PDB entry 7K5R | X-ray diffraction, 2.30 A resolution | chains P and A of the 3 polymer chains in the assembly

# Chain P
Molecule: 11-nt DNA strand
Sequence (11 nucleotides; numbered 1 to 11; the number before each row is that of its first residue):
     1 GCGATCACGT A

# Chain A
Molecule: DNA polymerase I
Source organism: Geobacillus stearothermophilus
Notes: EC 2.7.7.7
UniProtKB: E1C9K5 (E1C9K5_GEOSE); residues 297-876 here correspond to UniProt positions 1-580 (UniProt number = residue number - 296)
Amino-acid sequence (580 residues; row label = number of the first residue in the row):
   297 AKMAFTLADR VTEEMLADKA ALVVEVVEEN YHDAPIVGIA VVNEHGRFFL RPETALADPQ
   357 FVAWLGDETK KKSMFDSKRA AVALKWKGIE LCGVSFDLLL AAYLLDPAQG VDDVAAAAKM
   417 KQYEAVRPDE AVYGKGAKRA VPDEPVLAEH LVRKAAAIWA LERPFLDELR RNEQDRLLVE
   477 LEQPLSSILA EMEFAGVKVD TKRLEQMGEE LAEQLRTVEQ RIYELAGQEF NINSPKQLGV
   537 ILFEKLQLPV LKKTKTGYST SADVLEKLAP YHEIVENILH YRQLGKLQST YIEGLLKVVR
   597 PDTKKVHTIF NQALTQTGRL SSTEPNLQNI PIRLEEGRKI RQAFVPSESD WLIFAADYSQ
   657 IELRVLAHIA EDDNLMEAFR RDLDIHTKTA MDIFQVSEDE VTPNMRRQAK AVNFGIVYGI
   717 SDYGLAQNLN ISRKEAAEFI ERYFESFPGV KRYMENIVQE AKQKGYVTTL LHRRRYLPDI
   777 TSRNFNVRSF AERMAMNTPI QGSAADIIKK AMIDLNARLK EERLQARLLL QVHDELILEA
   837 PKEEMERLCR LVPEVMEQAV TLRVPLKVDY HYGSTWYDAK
Not modelled in the structure: 297-299
Construct notes: variant Thr550 (Ser254 in E1C9K5)
What the authors report for this chain:
  - mutagenesis - Y714S/Y719S: decreased catalytic activity (primer-extension assay)

# How chain P and chain A interact
Pairs across the interface (33):
  DG1(P) - Ala433(A)  phosphate contact
  DC2(P) - Gly432(A)  phosphate contact
  DC2(P) - Ala433(A)  hydrogen bond to the phosphate
  DT5(P) - Thr552(A)  hydrogen bond to the phosphate
  DC6(P) - Thr550(A)  hydrogen bond to the phosphate
  DC6(P) - Lys551(A)  hydrogen bond to the phosphate
  DC6(P) - Thr552(A)  hydrogen bond to the phosphate
  DA7(P) - Thr550(A)  phosphate contact
  DA7(P) - Ser555(A)  phosphate contact
  DA7(P) - Thr556(A)  hydrogen bond to the phosphate
  DA7(P) - Ser557(A)  hydrogen bond to the phosphate
  DA7(P) - Arg578(A)  hydrogen bond to the phosphate
  DC8(P) - Ser557(A)  phosphate contact
  DC8(P) - Ala558(A)  hydrogen bond to the phosphate
  DC8(P) - Arg578(A)  salt bridge to the phosphate
  DC8(P) - Lys582(A)  hydrogen bond to the base
  DG9(P) - Lys582(A)  phosphate contact
  DG9(P) - Tyr587(A)  hydrogen bond to the sugar
  DG9(P) - Asn625(A)  hydrogen bond to the base
  DG9(P) - Pro627(A)  phosphate contact
  DT10(P) - Gln624(A)  sugar contact
  DT10(P) - Asn625(A)  sugar contact
  DT10(P) - Ile626(A)  sugar contact
  DT10(P) - Pro627(A)  phosphate contact
  DT10(P) - Ile628(A)  hydrogen bond to the phosphate
  DT10(P) - Arg629(A)  hydrogen bond to the phosphate
  DA11(P) - Arg615(A)  sugar contact
  DA11(P) - Ile628(A)  phosphate contact
  DA11(P) - Phe710(A)  base contact
  DA11(P) - Tyr714(A)  sugar contact
  DA11(P) - Val828(A)  sugar contact
  DA11(P) - His829(A)  sugar contact
  DA11(P) - Asp830(A)  phosphate contact
Interface residues without a listed pair, chain P (10 interface residues in all): DG3
Interface residues without a listed pair, chain A (29 interface residues in all): Lys431, Pro531, Tyr554, Asn622, Glu658

# In short
Chain P and chain A form an interface of 10 and 29 residues respectively; the contacts include 14 hydrogen
bonds and 1 salt bridge. Polar contacts include DC8(P)-Lys582(A), DG9(P)-Asn625(A) and DG9(P)-Tyr587(A). The
paper reports that Y714S/Y719S of chain A reduce catalytic activity (primer-extension assay).
Chain P is an 11-nt DNA strand and chain A is DNA polymerase I (Geobacillus stearothermophilus); the
structure, Bst DNA polymerase I time-resolved structure, 120 min post dATP addition, was determined by X-ray
diffraction together with 7K5O, 7K5P, 7K5Q, 7K5S, 7K5T and 7K5U from the same study.
